Entry 2KI4 (solution NMR); this record covers chains C and D of the 4 polymer chains in the assembly.

[Chain C]
Name: Protein S100-A13
From: Homo sapiens
UniProt: Q99584 (S10AD_HUMAN); residue numbers follow UniProt; this construct covers 1-98
Amino-acid sequence (98 residues; numbered 1 to 98; the number before each row is that of its first residue):
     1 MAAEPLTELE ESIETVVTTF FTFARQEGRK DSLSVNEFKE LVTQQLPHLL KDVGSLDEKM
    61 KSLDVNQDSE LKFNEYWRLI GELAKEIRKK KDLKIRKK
Modified residues: Lys94 (D-lysine; DLY)
Swiss-Prot annotation at these positions:
  - binding site (Ca(2+)): Ser32, Glu37, Asp64, Asn66, Asp68, Glu70, Glu75
  - modified residue: Ser32 (Phosphoserine)

[Chain D]
Name: Heparin-binding growth factor 1
From: Homo sapiens
UniProt: P05230 (FGF1_HUMAN); residues 1-133 here correspond to UniProt positions 23-155 (UniProt number = residue number + 22)
Amino-acid sequence (133 residues; numbered 1 to 133; the number before each row is that of its first residue):
     1 YKKPKLLYCS NGGHFLRILP DGTVDGTRDR SDQHIQLQLS AESVGEVYIK STETGQYLAM
    61 DTDGLLYGSQ TPNEECLFLE RLEENHYNTY ISKKHAEKNW FVGLKKNGSC KRGPRTHYGQ
   121 KAILFLPLPV SSD
Swiss-Prot annotation at these positions:
  - region: Lys105 to Lys121 (Heparin-binding)
  - motif: Lys2 to Lys5 (Nuclear localization signal)
  - binding site (heparin): Asn11

[How chain C and chain D interact]
Pairs across the interface - 17 pairs, chain C then chain D:
  Thr18(C) with Tyr118(D)
  Thr22(C) with Pro114(D); His117(D); Tyr118(D); Gly119(D)
  Phe23(C) with Arg115(D)
  Arg25(C) with Trp100(D); Pro114(D); Arg115(D); Thr116(D); His117(D)
  Gln26(C) with Trp100(D); Pro114(D); Arg115(D)
  Glu40(C) with Arg115(D)
  Gln44(C) with Arg112(D); Arg115(D)
Also at the interface, not in a pair above, chain C (8 interface residues in all): Phe21
Also at the interface, not in a pair above, chain D (9 interface residues in all): Gly113

[In short]
The interface between chain C and chain D involves 8 residues on one side and 9 on the other. UniProt lists 7
Ca2+-binding residues on chain C; heparin-binding residue Asn11(D) on chain D.
Chain C is Protein S100-A13 and chain D is Heparin-binding growth factor 1, both from Homo sapiens; the
structure, FGF1-S100A13 complex structure: key component in non-classical path way of FGF1, was determined by
solution NMR, deposited together with 2KI6.
